PDB entry 7NGC | electron microscopy, 7.50 A resolution (low resolution: residue-level contacts below are approximate; hydrogen-bond / salt-bridge calls are withheld) | chains C and G of the 7 polymer chains in the assembly

# Chain C
Name: Lon protease homolog, mitochondrial
Source organism: Homo sapiens
Notes: EC 3.4.21.53
UniProt: P36776 (LONM_HUMAN); residues 123-948 here = UniProt positions 123-948
Sequence (853 residues; numbered 107 to 959; the number before each row is that of its first residue):
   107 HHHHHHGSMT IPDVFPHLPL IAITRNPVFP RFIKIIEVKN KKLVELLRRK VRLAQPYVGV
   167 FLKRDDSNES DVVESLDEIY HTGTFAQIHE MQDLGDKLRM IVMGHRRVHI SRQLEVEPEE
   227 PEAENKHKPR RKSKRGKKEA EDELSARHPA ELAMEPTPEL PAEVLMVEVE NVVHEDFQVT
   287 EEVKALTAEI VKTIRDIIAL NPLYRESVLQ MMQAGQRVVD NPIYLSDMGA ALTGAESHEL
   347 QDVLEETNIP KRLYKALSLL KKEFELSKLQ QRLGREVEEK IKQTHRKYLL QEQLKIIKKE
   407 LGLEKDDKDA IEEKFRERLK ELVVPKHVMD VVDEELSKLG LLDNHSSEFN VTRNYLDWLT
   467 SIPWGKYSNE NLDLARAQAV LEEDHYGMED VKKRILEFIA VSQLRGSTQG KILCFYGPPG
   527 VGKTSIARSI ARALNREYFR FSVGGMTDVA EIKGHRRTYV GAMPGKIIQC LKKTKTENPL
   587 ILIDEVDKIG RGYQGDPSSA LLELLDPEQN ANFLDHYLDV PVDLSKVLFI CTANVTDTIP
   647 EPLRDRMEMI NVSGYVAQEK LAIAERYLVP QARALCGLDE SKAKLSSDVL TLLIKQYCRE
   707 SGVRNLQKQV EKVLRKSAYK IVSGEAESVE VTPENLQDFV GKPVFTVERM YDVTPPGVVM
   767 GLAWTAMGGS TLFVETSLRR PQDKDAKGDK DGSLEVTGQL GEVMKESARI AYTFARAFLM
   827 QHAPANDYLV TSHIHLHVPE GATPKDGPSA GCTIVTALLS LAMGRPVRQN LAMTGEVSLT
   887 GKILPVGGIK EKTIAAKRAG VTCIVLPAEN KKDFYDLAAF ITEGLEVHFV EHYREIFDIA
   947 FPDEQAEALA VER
Not modelled in the structure: 107-122, 222-271, 949-959
Sequence notes: expression tag (107-122, 949-959)
Bound ions: Mg2+: Thr-530 (together with ATP-gamma-S)
Ligand contacts: ATP-gamma-S (AGS; phosphothiophosphoric acid-adenylate ester): Asp-490, His-491, Tyr-492, Pro-524, Pro-525, Gly-526, Val-527, Gly-528, Lys-529, Thr-530, Ser-531, Asn-640, Tyr-661, Tyr-673, Arg-710
Swiss-Prot annotation at these positions:
  - active site: Ser-855, Lys-898
  - binding site (ATP): Gly-523 to Thr-530
  - natural variant: Glu-476 (E476A: In CODASS), Ser-631 (S631Y: In CODASS), Ala-670 (A670V: In CODASS), Arg-672 (R672C: In CODASS), Pro-676 (P676S: In CODASS), Arg-679 (R679H: In CODASS), Arg-721 (R721G: In CODASS), Ala-724 (A724V: In CODASS), Pro-749 (P749S: In CODASS), Gly-767 (G767E: In CODASS), Ile-927 (deletion: In CODASS)
  - mutagenesis: Lys-529 (K529R: Abolishes ATPase activity, and presumably ATP-driven protein unfolding, but does not block access to the proteolytic active site or prevent a substrate from binding to it), Trp-770 (W770A: Has low basal, but normal stimulated ATPase activity, and retains peptidase activity; W770P: Has normal basal, but low stimulated ATPase activity, and abolishes peptidase activity), Ser-855 (S855A: Lacks both ATPase and protease activity, but retains DNA binding activity), Thr-880 (T880V: Enhances the basal, but not the stimulated ATPase activity), Gly-893 (G893A: Has low basal, but normal stimulated ATPase activity, and retains peptidase activity; G893P: Has normal basal, but low stimulated ATPase activity, and abolishes peptidase activity), Gly-894 (G894A/S: Enhances the basal, but not the stimulated ATPase activity, and retains peptidase activity; G894P: Enhances the basal, but not the stimulated ATPase activity, and abolishes peptidase activity)
What the authors report for this chain:
  - mutagenesis - K529R, E591Q, T803V, E812A, S855A: abolished catalytic activity (proteolytic activity)
  - mutagenesis - S855A: unchanged catalytic activity (ATPase activity)
  - catalytic residues: Thr-803, His-841, His-843, Ser-855
  - catalytic residues: Glu-801, Arg-815, Lys-898 (proposed by the authors, not directly observed)
  - mutagenesis - T803V: decreased catalytic activity on ATPase
  - mutagenesis - H841F, H843F: abolished catalytic activity on proteolytically
  - mutagenesis - E801A: decreased catalytic activity (protease activity)
  - mutagenesis - E801A, E812A: decreased catalytic activity (ATPase activity)
  - mutagenesis - K529R, E591Q: abolished catalytic activity on ATPase

# Chain G
Name: substrate protein
Source organism: Homo sapiens
Sequence (55 residues; row label = number of the first residue in the row; X marks 55 residues of unknown identity (built as UNK)):
    59 XXXXXXXXXX XXXXXXXXXX XXXXXXXXXX XXXXXXXXXX XXXXXXXXXX XXXXX
Not modelled in the structure: 88-113

# How chain C and chain G interact
Chain C side of the interface, 5 residues: His-391, Thr-564, Tyr-565, Val-566, Gln-600

# Summary
No residue of chain C is in contact with chain G. Bound to chain C: ATP-gamma-S. The paper reports catalytic
residues Thr-803(C), His-841(C) and His-843(C) among others; K529R, E591Q and T803V of chain C, among others,
abolish catalytic activity (proteolytic activity); 8 substitutions were tested in all.
Chain C is Lon protease homolog, mitochondrial and chain G is substrate protein, both from Homo sapiens; the
structure, P2a-state of wild type human mitochondrial LONP1 protease with bound substrate protein and in
presence of ..., was determined by electron microscopy together with 7NFY, 7NG4, 7NG5 and 7NGF from the same
study.
